8J00 - chains B and C of the 8 polymer chains in the assembly; structure by electron microscopy, 3.00 A resolution.

== Chain B (and C) ==
Name: Potassium voltage-gated channel subfamily KQT member 2
Organism: Homo sapiens
Notes: chain C of this document is another copy of the same molecule, construct and numbering; everything in this record applies to it too
UniProtKB: O43526 (KCNQ2_HUMAN); numbering as in UniProt (aligned over 64-702)
Sequence (656 residues; each row starts with the number of its first residue):
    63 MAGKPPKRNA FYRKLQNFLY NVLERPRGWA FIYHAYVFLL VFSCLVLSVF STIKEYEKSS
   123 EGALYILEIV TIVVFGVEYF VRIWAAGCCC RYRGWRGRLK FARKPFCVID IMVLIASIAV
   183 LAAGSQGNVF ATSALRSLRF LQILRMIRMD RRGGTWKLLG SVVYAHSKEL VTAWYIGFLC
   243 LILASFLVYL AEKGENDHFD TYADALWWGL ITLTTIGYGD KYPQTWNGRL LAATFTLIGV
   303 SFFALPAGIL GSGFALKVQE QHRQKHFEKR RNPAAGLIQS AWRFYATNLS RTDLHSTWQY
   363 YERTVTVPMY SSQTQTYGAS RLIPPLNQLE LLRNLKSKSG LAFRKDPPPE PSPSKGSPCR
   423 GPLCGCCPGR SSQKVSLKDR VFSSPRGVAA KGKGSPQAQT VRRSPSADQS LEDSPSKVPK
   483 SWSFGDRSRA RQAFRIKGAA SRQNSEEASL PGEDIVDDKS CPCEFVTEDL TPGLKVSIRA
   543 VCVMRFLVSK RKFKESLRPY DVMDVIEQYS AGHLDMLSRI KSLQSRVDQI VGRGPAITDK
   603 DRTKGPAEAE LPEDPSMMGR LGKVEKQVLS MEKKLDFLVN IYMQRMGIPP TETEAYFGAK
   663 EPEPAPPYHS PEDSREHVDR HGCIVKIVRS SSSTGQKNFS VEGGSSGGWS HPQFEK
Disordered / not traced: 63-69, 185-194, 351-540, 596-718
Construct notes: initiating methionine (63); expression tag (703-718)
Small-molecule neighbours:
  - cannabidiol (P0T), molecule 1: Val225, Leu232, Ala235, Trp236, Gly239, Phe240, Phe304, Phe305, Pro308, Leu312
  - cannabidiol (P0T), molecule 2: Trp236, Leu268, Trp269, Leu272
  - cannabidiol (P0T), molecule 3: Trp288, Leu292, Ala295, Thr296, Leu299, Ile300
  - cannabidiol (P0T), molecule 4: Leu299, Ile300, Ser303, Phe304
Reported in the primary citation:
  - binding site for cannabidiol: Phe104, Leu232, Trp236, Phe240, Leu243, Leu268, Leu272, Thr296, Leu299, Ile300, Phe304, Phe305, Pro308, Leu312

== Chain B / chain C interface ==
Residue-residue contacts (79; chain B residue first):
  Ala227(B) - Val320(C)
  His228(B) - Val320(C)
  Lys230(B) - Gly216(C)
  Lys230(B) - Leu220(C)
  Glu231(B) - Leu220(C)
  Glu231(B) - Phe316(C)
  Glu231(B) - Val320(C)
  Thr234(B) - Thr217(C)  hydrogen bond (side chain-backbone)
  Thr234(B) - Leu220(C)
  Trp236(B) - Phe100(C)  hydrophobic
  Trp236(B) - Met208(C)  hydrophobic
  Tyr237(B) - Met208(C)  hydrophobic
  Tyr237(B) - Ile209(C)  hydrogen bond (side chain-backbone)
  Tyr237(B) - Thr217(C)
  Tyr237(B) - Trp218(C)
  Ile238(B) - Trp218(C)  hydrophobic
  Ile238(B) - Leu221(C)  hydrophobic
  Phe240(B) - Phe104(C)  hydrophobic
  Phe240(B) - Leu107(C)  hydrophobic
  Leu241(B) - Trp218(C)  hydrophobic
  Thr263(B) - Thr114(C)
  Tyr264(B) - Val111(C)  hydrophobic
  Tyr264(B) - Thr114(C)
  Ala265(B) - Ile115(C)  hydrophobic
  Leu268(B) - Val111(C)  hydrophobic
  Trp270(B) - Tyr280(C)  hydrogen bond
  Thr274(B) - Ile278(C)
  Thr274(B) - Tyr280(C)
  Thr277(B) - Thr276(C)
  Thr277(B) - Thr277(C)
  Thr277(B) - Ile278(C)
  Ile278(B) - Ile278(C)
  Gly279(B) - Ile278(C)
  Gly279(B) - Gly279(C)
  Gly279(B) - Tyr280(C)
  Tyr280(B) - Tyr280(C)
  Gly281(B) - Tyr280(C)
  Tyr284(B) - Tyr280(C)  hydrophobic
  Tyr284(B) - Asp282(C)
  Pro285(B) - Trp269(C)  hydrophobic
  Trp288(B) - Ala265(C)
  Trp288(B) - Asp266(C)
  Arg291(B) - Asp266(C)  salt bridge
  Arg291(B) - Trp269(C)
  Arg291(B) - Lys283(C)
  Ala295(B) - Leu272(C)  hydrophobic
  Leu299(B) - Leu272(C)  hydrophobic
  Leu299(B) - Phe305(C)  hydrophobic
  Ser303(B) - Pro308(C)
  Phe304(B) - Leu221(C)  hydrophobic
  Ala306(B) - Ala309(C)  hydrophobic
  Leu307(B) - Ala309(C)
  Leu307(B) - Leu312(C)  hydrophobic
  Leu307(B) - Gly313(C)
  Leu307(B) - Phe316(C)  hydrophobic
  Gly310(B) - Gly313(C)
  Ile311(B) - Gly313(C)
  Ile311(B) - Phe316(C)  hydrophobic
  Ile311(B) - Ala317(C)
  Ser314(B) - Ser314(C)  hydrogen bond
  Ser314(B) - Ala317(C)
  Gly315(B) - Ala317(C)
  Leu318(B) - Ala317(C)
  Leu318(B) - Leu318(C)  hydrophobic
  Leu318(B) - Gln321(C)
  Arg325(B) - Arg325(C)
  Met565(B) - His328(C)
  Tyr571(B) - Tyr571(C)
  His575(B) - Gln570(C)
  Leu579(B) - Met578(C)  hydrophobic
  Ile582(B) - Met578(C)  hydrophobic
  Ile582(B) - Arg581(C)
  Leu585(B) - Leu585(C)  hydrophobic
  Gln586(B) - Arg581(C)
  Gln586(B) - Ser584(C)  hydrogen bond
  Val589(B) - Arg588(C)
  Ile592(B) - Ile592(C)  hydrophobic
  Val593(B) - Gln591(C)
  Arg595(B) - Arg595(C)
Interface residues without a listed pair, chain B (58 interface residues in all): Ile244, Lys283, Ala294, Thr298, Val302, Glu322, Asp563, Ile568, Ser572, Met578
Interface residues without a listed pair, chain C (53 interface residues in all): Ile205, Asp212, His324, Phe329, Lys331, Val567

== In short ==
58 residues of chain B face 53 of chain C across their interface, with 5 hydrogen bonds and 1 salt bridge.
Polar pairs include Arg291(B)-Asp266(C), Thr234(B)-Thr217(C) and Tyr237(B)-Ile209(C). Chain B binds 4 copies
of cannabidiol. From the paper: a binding site for cannabidiol at Phe104(B), Leu232(B) and Trp236(B) among
others.
Both chains are Potassium voltage-gated channel subfamily KQT member 2 (Homo sapiens). Entry 8J00 (Human
KCNQ2-CaM in complex with CBD) was determined by electron microscopy together with 8J01, 8J02, 8J03, 8J04,
8J05 and 8W4U from the same study.
